PDB entry 4JDT | X-ray diffraction, 3.26 A resolution | chains H and L of the 3 polymer chains in the assembly

[Chain H]
Name: Fab heavy chain
Source organism: Homo sapiens
Notes: fragment: NIH45-46 Germ-line HEAVY CHAIN, IG GAMMA-1 CHAIN; antibody fragment or engineered binder
Chain sequence (232 residues; row label = number of the first residue in the row; a row labelled like 82A-82C holds insertion residues (82A, then the next letters in order)):
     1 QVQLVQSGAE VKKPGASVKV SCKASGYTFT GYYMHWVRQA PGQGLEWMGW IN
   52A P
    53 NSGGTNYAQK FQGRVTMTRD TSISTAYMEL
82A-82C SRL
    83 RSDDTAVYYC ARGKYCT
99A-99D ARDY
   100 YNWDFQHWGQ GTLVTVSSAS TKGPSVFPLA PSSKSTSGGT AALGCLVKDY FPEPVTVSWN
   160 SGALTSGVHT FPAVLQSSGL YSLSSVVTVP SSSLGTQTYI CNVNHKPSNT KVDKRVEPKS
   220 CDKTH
Unresolved in the structure: 1, 99, 99A-99C, 131-138, 194-195, 217-224
Disulfide bonds: Cys22-Cys92, Cys144-Cys200
From the paper describing this entry:
  - conformationally variable residues (loop rearrangement): Cys98

[Chain L]
Name: Fab light chain
Source organism: Homo sapiens
Notes: fragment: nih45-46 light chain; antibody fragment or engineered binder
Chain sequence (210 residues; numbered 1 to 210; the number before each row is that of its first residue):
     1 EIVLTQSPAT LSLSPGETAI ISCRTSQSGS LAWYQQRPGQ APRLVIYSGS TRAAGIPDRF
    61 SGSRWGADYN LSISNLESGD FGVYYCQQYE FFGQGTKVQV DIKRTVAAPS VFIFPPSDEQ
   121 LKSGTASVVC LLNNFYPREA KVQWKVDNAL QSGNSQESVT EQDSKDSTYS LSSTLTLSKA
   181 DYEKHKVYAC EVTHQGLSSP VTKSFNRGEC
Unresolved in the structure: 1-2, 209-210
Disulfide bonds: Cys23-Cys86, Cys130-Cys190

[Interface between chain H and chain L]
Pairs across the interface (54; chain H residue first):
  Gln39(H) - Gln36(L)  hydrogen bond
  Gly44(H) - Gln94(L)
  Leu45(H) - Tyr85(L)  hydrophobic
  Leu45(H) - Phe92(L)  hydrophobic
  Trp47(H) - Glu90(L)
  Tyr91(H) - Gln36(L)  hydrogen bond
  Tyr91(H) - Gln40(L)  hydrogen bond (side chain-backbone)
  Tyr91(H) - Ala41(L)  hydrophobic
  Tyr91(H) - Pro42(L)
  Tyr100(H) - Ser30(L)
  Tyr100(H) - Tyr89(L)
  Trp102(H) - Tyr34(L)  hydrogen bond (backbone-side chain)
  Trp102(H) - Gln87(L)
  Trp102(H) - Tyr89(L)
  Trp102(H) - Glu90(L)
  Asp103(H) - Tyr34(L)
  Asp103(H) - Tyr47(L)
  Phe104(H) - Tyr34(L)  hydrogen bond (backbone-side chain)
  Phe104(H) - Leu44(L)
  Phe104(H) - Gln87(L)
  Gln105(H) - Leu44(L)
  Trp107(H) - Ala41(L)  hydrophobic
  Trp107(H) - Pro42(L)
  Gly108(H) - Ala41(L)
  Phe126(H) - Ser117(L)
  Phe126(H) - Glu119(L)
  Phe126(H) - Gln120(L)
  Phe126(H) - Ser123(L)
  Pro127(H) - Ser117(L)
  Leu128(H) - Phe114(L)  hydrophobic
  Leu128(H) - Val129(L)  hydrophobic
  Ala129(H) - Phe114(L)
  Ala141(H) - Phe112(L)  hydrophobic
  Ala141(H) - Phe114(L)
  Leu145(H) - Ser127(L)
  Lys147(H) - Ser127(L)
  His168(H) - Asn133(L)
  His168(H) - Asn134(L)
  His168(H) - Ser170(L)  hydrogen bond
  Phe170(H) - Leu131(L)  hydrophobic
  Phe170(H) - Ser158(L)
  Phe170(H) - Thr160(L)
  Phe170(H) - Ser170(L)
  Phe170(H) - Leu171(L)
  Phe170(H) - Ser172(L)
  Pro171(H) - Ser158(L)  hydrogen bond (backbone-side chain)
  Pro171(H) - Val159(L)
  Val173(H) - Gln156(L)
  Val173(H) - Glu157(L)
  Leu174(H) - Gln156(L)
  Gln175(H) - Gln156(L)
  Ser183(H) - Ser172(L)
  Thr187(H) - Asn133(L)
  Lys213(H) - Glu119(L)  salt bridge
Interface residues without a listed pair, chain H (35 interface residues in all): Val37, Gln43, Lys96, Val125, Thr139, Leu142, Val185
Interface residues without a listed pair, chain L (38 interface residues in all): Ala32, Ala53, Gly93, Thr174, Thr176

[In short]
The interface between chain H and chain L involves 35 residues on one side and 38 on the other, with 7
hydrogen bonds and 1 salt bridge. Polar pairs include Lys213(H)-Glu119(L), Gln39(H)-Gln36(L) and
Tyr91(H)-Gln36(L). From the paper: conformational variability at Cys98(H).
Here chain H is Fab heavy chain and chain L is Fab light chain, both from Homo sapiens. Entry 4JDT (Crystal
structure of chimeric germ-line precursor of NIH45-46 Fab in complex with gp120 of 93TH057 HIV-1) was
determined by X-ray diffraction.
